PDB entry 6O81 | electron microscopy, 3.21 A resolution | chains B and S of the 16 polymer chains in the assembly

Chain B:
Name: Translation initiation factor eIF-2B subunit epsilon
From: Homo sapiens
Reference sequence: Q13144 (EI2BE_HUMAN); residues 1-721 here = UniProt positions 1-721
Chain sequence (721 residues; each row starts with the number of its first residue):
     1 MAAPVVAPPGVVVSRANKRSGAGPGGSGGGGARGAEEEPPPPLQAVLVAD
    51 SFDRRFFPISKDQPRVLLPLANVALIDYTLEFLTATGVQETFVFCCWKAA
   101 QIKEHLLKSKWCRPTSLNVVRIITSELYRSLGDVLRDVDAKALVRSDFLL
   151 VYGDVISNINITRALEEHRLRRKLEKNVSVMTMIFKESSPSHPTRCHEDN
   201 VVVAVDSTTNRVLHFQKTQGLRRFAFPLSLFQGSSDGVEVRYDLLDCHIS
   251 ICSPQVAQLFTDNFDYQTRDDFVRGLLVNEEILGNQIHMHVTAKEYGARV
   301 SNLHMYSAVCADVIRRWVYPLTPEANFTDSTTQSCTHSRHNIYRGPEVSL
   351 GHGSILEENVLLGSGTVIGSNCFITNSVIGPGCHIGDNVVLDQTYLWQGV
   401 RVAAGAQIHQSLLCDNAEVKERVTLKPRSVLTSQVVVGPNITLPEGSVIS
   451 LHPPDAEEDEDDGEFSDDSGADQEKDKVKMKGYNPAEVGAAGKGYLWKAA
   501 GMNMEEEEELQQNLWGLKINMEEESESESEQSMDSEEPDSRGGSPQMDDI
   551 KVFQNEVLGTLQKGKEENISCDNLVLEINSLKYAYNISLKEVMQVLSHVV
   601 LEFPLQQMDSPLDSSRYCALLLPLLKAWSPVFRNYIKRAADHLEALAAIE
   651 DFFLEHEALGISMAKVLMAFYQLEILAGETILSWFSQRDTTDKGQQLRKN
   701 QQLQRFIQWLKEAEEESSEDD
Disordered / not traced: 1-40, 467-548, 689-691, 716-721
Differences from the reference sequence: conflict Lys563 (Arg in Q13144), Gly678 (Glu in Q13144)
UniProt features mapped onto this chain:
  - modified residue: Ala2 (N-acetylalanine), Arg19 (Omega-N-methylarginine), Ser27 (Phosphoserine), Ser130 (Phosphoserine), Thr322 (Phosphothreonine), Ser450 (Phosphoserine), Ser466 (Phosphoserine), Ser469 (Phosphoserine), Ser532 (Phosphoserine), Ser540 (Phosphoserine), Ser544 (Phosphoserine), Ser717 (Phosphoserine)
  - cross-link (Glycyl lysine isopeptide (Lys-Gly)): Lys61 (interchain with G-Cter in ubiquitin), Lys103 (interchain with G-Cter in ubiquitin), Lys141 (interchain with G-Cter in ubiquitin), Lys217 (interchain with G-Cter in ubiquitin)

Chain S:
Name: Eukaryotic translation initiation factor 2 subunit 3
From: Homo sapiens
Reference sequence: P41091 (IF2G_HUMAN); residue numbers follow UniProt; this construct covers 1-472
Chain sequence (472 residues; numbered 1 to 472; the number before each row is that of its first residue):
     1 MAGGEAGVTLGQPHLSRQDLTTLDVTKLTPLSHEVISRQATINIGTIGHV
    51 AHGKSTVVKAISGVHTVRFKNELERNITIKLGYANAKIYKLDDPSCPRPE
   101 CYRSCGSSTPDEFPTDIPGTKGNFKLVRHVSFVDCPGHDILMATMLNGAA
   151 VMDAALLLIAGNESCPQPQTSEHLAAIEIMKLKHILILQNKIDLVKESQA
   201 KEQYEQILAFVQGTVAEGAPIIPISAQLKYNIEVVCEYIVKKIPVPPRDF
   251 TSEPRLIVIRSFDVNKPGCEVDDLKGGVAGGSILKGVLKVGQEIEVRPGI
   301 VSKASEGKLMCKPKFSKIVSLFAEHNDLQYAAPGGLIGVGTKIDPTLCRA
   351 DRMVGQVLGAVGALPEIFTELEISYFLLRRLLGVRTEGDKKAAKVQKLSK
   401 NEVLMVNIGSLSTGGRVSAVKADLGKIVLTNPVCTEVGEKIALSRRVEKH
   451 WRLIGWGQIRRGVTIKPTVDDD
Disordered / not traced: 1-19, 92-122, 180-183, 224-227, 469-472
Differences from the reference sequence: conflict Ala304 (Asp in P41091), Lys314 (Ile in P41091)
UniProt features mapped onto this chain:
  - region: Gly48 to Ser55 (G1), Asn76 to Lys80 (G2), Asp134 to Gly137 (G3), Asn190 to Asp193 (G4), Ser225 to Gln227 (G5), Gly457 to Val469 (Interacts with CDC123)
  - binding site (GTP): Ala51 to Thr56, Asn190 to Asp193, Ser225 to Gln227
  - modified residue: Ala2 (N-acetylalanine), Ser16 (Phosphoserine)

Interface between chain B and chain S:
Contacting residue pairs - 17 pairs, chain B then chain S:
  Thr124(B) with Glu306(S)
  Asp139(B) with Arg352(S), salt bridge
  Gln258(B) with Arg75(S), hydrogen bond; Arg352(S)
  Thr261(B) with Arg75(S), hydrogen bond
  Asp262(B) with Arg75(S), salt bridge
  Asn263(B) with Arg446(S)
  Phe264(B) with Met405(S), hydrophobic; Gly414(S); Thr430(S)
  Asp265(B) with Val403(S); Arg446(S), salt bridge; Trp451(S)
  Tyr266(B) with Arg446(S), hydrogen bond
  Ile282(B) with Ile77(S), hydrophobic
  Tyr583(B) with Gln169(S)
  Ala584(B) with Arg385(S)
Interface residues without a listed pair, chain B (15 interface residues in all): Ser125, Lys141, Ser580
Interface residues without a listed pair, chain S (17 interface residues in all): Lys303, Gly307, Leu381, Leu382, Gly383
The authors on this interface:
  - residue pairs: Gln258(B)-Arg75(S)

Overview:
Chain B and chain S form an interface of 15 and 17 residues respectively, with 3 hydrogen bonds and 3 salt
bridges. Among the polar pairs are Asp139(B)-Arg352(S), Asp262(B)-Arg75(S) and Asp265(B)-Arg446(S). The paper
describes a contact between Gln258(B) and Arg75(S).
Here chain B is Translation initiation factor eIF-2B subunit epsilon and chain S is Eukaryotic translation
initiation factor 2 subunit 3, both from Homo sapiens. Entry 6O81 (Electron cryo-microscopy of the eukaryotic
translation initiation factor 2B bound to translation initiation factor 2 from ...) was determined by electron
microscopy (same publication as 6O85 and 6O9Z).
